PDB entry 3LZI | X-ray diffraction, 2.30 A resolution | chains A and P of the 3 polymer chains in the assembly

# Chain A
Name: DNA polymerase
Organism: Enterobacteria phage RB69
Notes: EC 2.7.7.7
Reference sequence: Q38087 (DPOL_BPR69); residue numbers follow UniProt; this construct covers 1-903
Chain sequence (903 residues; row label = number of the first residue in the row):
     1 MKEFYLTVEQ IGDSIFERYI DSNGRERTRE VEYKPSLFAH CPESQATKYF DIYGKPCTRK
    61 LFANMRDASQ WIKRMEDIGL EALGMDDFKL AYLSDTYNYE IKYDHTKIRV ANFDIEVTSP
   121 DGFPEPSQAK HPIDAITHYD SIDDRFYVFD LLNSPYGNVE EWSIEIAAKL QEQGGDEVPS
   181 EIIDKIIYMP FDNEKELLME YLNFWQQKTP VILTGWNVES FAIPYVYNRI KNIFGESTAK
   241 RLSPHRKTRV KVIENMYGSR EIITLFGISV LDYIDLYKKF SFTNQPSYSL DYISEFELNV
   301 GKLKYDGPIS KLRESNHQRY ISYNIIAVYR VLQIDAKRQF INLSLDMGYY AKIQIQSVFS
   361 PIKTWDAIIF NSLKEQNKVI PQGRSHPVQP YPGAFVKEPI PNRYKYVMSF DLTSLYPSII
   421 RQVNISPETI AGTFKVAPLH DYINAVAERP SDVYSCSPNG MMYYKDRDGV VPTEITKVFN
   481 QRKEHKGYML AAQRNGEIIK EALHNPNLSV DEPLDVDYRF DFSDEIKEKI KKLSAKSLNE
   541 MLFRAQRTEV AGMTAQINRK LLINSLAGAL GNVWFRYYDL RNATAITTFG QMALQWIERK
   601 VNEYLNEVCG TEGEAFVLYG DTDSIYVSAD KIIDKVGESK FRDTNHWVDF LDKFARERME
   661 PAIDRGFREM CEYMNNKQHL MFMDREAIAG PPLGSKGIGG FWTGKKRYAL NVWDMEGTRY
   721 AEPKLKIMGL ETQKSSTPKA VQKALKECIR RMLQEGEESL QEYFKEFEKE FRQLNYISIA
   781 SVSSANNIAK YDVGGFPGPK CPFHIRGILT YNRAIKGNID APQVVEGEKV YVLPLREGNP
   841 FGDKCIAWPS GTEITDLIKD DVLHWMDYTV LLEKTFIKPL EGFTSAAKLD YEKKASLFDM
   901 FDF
Construct notes: engineered mutation Ala-222 (Asp in Q38087), Ala-327 (Asp in Q38087), Ala-567 (Tyr in Q38087)
Bound ions: Ca2+ site 1 near Glu-116 (its only coordinating residue here); Ca2+ site 2: Asp-411, Leu-412, Asp-623 (together with 2'-deoxyadenosine 5'-triphosphate); Ca2+ site 3: Asp-411, Asp-623 (together with 2'-deoxyadenosine 5'-triphosphate); Ca2+ site 4: Asn-505, Asn-507, Lys-531; Ca2+ site 5 near Glu-716 (its only coordinating residue here)
Residues lining bound ligands: 2'-deoxyadenosine 5'-triphosphate (DTP): Asp-411, Leu-412, Thr-413, Ser-414, Leu-415, Tyr-416, Pro-417, Arg-482, Lys-486, Lys-560, Leu-561, Asn-564, Thr-622, Asp-623
Curated features (UniProtKB/Swiss-Prot):
  - region: Thr-248 to Thr-264 (Beta hairpin), Lys-705 to Tyr-708 (Binding of DNA in B-conformation), Leu-897 to Phe-903 (Interaction with the polymerase clamp)
  - binding site (Mg(2+)): Asp-114, Glu-116, Asp-411, Leu-412, Asp-623
  - binding site (substrate): Ser-414 to Tyr-416, Arg-482, Lys-560
  - site: Asp-621 (Optimization of metal coordination by the polymerase active site), Lys-706 (Optimization of metal coordination by the polymerase active site), Asp-714 (Essential for viral replication)
  - mutagenesis: Leu-415 (L415A/G: Decreases base selectivity by several hundred fold; L415G/F: Increased misinsertion, increased mismatch extension and inefficient proofreading; L415M: No effect on base selectivity), Leu-561 (L561A: No effect on the ability to recognize damaged DNA. Increase in probability of nucleotide incorporation), Ser-565 (S565G: Increased incorporation efficiency of correct dNMPs; when associated with A-567), Asp-621 (D621A: Drastic decrease in the efficiency of incorporation of dGMP), Lys-706 (K706A: Almost complete loss of polymerase activity), Asp-714 (D714A: Complete loss of viral replication)
Reported in the primary citation:
  - mutagenesis - Y567A: increased catalytic activity on dAMP insertion opposite 8-oxoG
  - mutagenesis - L561A (700-fold): unchanged catalytic activity on dAMP insertion
  - mutagenesis - Y567A (20-fold): increased catalytic activity on A:8-oxoG
  - binding site for the 18-nt DNA strand: Gly-568
  - conformationally variable residues: Ala-567, Gly-568, Ala-569
  - mutagenesis - Y567A: increased catalytic activity on 2'-deoxyadenosine 5'-triphosphate
  - mutagenesis - L561A (700-fold): unchanged catalytic activity on 2'-deoxyadenosine 5'-triphosphate
  - mutagenesis - Y567A (5-fold): increased catalytic activity on dCMP insertion opposite 8-oxoG
  - mutagenesis - Y567A (60-fold): increased catalytic activity on C:8-oxoG

# Chain P
Molecule: 13-nt DNA strand
Sequence (13 nucleotides; row label = number of the first residue in the row):
   103 GCGGACTGCT TAC
Modified / non-standard residues: DOC (2',3'-dideoxycytidine-5'-monophosphate) at position 115

# Interface between chain A and chain P
Pairs across the interface (25):
  Asn-284(A) / DT113(P)  hydrogen bond to the phosphate
  Asp-621(A) / DOC_115(P)  sugar contact
  Thr-622(A) / DOC_115(P)  sugar contact
  Asp-623(A) / DOC_115(P)  sugar contact
  Tyr-626(A) / DOC_115(P)  phosphate contact
  Lys-706(A) / DA114(P)  hydrogen bond to the base
  Tyr-708(A) / DOC_115(P)  hydrogen bond to the phosphate
  Met-728(A) / DA114(P)  phosphate contact
  Met-728(A) / DOC_115(P)  phosphate contact
  Gly-729(A) / DT113(P)  phosphate contact
  Gly-729(A) / DA114(P)  hydrogen bond to the phosphate
  Gln-733(A) / DT113(P)  sugar contact
  Gln-733(A) / DA114(P)  phosphate contact
  Lys-734(A) / DT113(P)  phosphate contact
  Ser-735(A) / DT112(P)  phosphate contact
  Ser-735(A) / DT113(P)  hydrogen bond to the phosphate
  Ser-783(A) / DC111(P)  phosphate contact
  Ser-783(A) / DT112(P)  phosphate contact
  Ser-784(A) / DC111(P)  phosphate contact
  Ser-784(A) / DT112(P)  hydrogen bond to the phosphate
  Asn-786(A) / DC111(P)  hydrogen bond to the phosphate
  Tyr-791(A) / DT109(P)  phosphate contact
  Tyr-791(A) / DG110(P)  hydrogen bond to the phosphate
  His-804(A) / DG110(P)  phosphate contact
  His-804(A) / DC111(P)  salt bridge to the phosphate
Also at the interface, not in a pair above, chain A (24 interface residues in all): Lys-726, Ile-727, Ser-736, Ala-785, Pro-802, Ile-805, Lys-829

# Overview
24 residues of chain A and 7 residues of chain P are in contact; the contacts include 8 hydrogen bonds and 1
salt bridge. Polar contacts include Lys-706(A)/DA114(P), Asn-284(A)/DT113(P) and Tyr-708(A)/DOC_115(P). The
paper reports a binding site for the 18-nt DNA strand at Gly-568(A); Y567A of chain A increases catalytic
activity on dAMP insertion opposite 8-oxoG.
Here chain A is DNA polymerase (Enterobacteria phage RB69) and chain P is a 13-nt DNA strand. Entry 3LZI (RB69
DNA Polymerase (Y567A) ternary complex with dATP Opposite 7,8-dihydro-8-oxoguanine) was determined by X-ray
diffraction (same publication as 3LZJ).
